PDB entry 9FBQ | X-ray diffraction, 1.48 A resolution | chain A

[Chain A]
Molecule: Chitinase 60
From: Moritella marina
Notes: EC 3.2.1.14
UniProtKB: B1VBB0 (B1VBB0_MORMI); numbering as in UniProt (aligned over 23-345)
Amino-acid sequence (323 residues; row label = number of the first residue in the row):
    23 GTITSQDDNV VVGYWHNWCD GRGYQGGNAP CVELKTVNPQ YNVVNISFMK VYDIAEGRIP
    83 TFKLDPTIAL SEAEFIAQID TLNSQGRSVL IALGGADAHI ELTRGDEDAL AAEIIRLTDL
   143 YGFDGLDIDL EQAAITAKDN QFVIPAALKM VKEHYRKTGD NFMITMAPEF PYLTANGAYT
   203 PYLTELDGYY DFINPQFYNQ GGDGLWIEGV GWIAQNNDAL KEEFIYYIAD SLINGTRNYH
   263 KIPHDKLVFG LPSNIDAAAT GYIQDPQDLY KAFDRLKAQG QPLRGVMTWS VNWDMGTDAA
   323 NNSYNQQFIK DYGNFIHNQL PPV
Cystine bridges: Cys-41/Cys-53
Metal / ion sites: Na+ site 1: Thr-24, Asn-105, Gly-144, Asp-146; Na+ site 2 near Ala-241 (its only coordinating residue here)

[Summary]
Thr-24, Asn-105, Gly-144 and Asp-146 coordinate Na+ site 1.
Chain A is Chitinase 60 (Moritella marina); the structure, Deletion mutant of chitinase MmChi60, was
determined by X-ray diffraction together with 9FBO, 9FBP, 9FBR, 9FBS and 4W5Z from the same study.
